PDB entry 8RTH | electron microscopy, 2.37 A resolution | chains B and D of the 12 polymer chains in the assembly

# Chain B (and D)
Protein: methylcrotonoyl-CoA carboxylase
Organism: Trypanosoma brucei
Notes: EC 6.4.1.4; chain D of this document is another copy of the same molecule, construct and numbering; everything in this record applies to it too
UniProt: Q385A6 (Q385A6_TRYB2); residues 1-612 here = UniProt positions 1-612
Amino-acid sequence (612 residues; row label = number of the first residue in the row):
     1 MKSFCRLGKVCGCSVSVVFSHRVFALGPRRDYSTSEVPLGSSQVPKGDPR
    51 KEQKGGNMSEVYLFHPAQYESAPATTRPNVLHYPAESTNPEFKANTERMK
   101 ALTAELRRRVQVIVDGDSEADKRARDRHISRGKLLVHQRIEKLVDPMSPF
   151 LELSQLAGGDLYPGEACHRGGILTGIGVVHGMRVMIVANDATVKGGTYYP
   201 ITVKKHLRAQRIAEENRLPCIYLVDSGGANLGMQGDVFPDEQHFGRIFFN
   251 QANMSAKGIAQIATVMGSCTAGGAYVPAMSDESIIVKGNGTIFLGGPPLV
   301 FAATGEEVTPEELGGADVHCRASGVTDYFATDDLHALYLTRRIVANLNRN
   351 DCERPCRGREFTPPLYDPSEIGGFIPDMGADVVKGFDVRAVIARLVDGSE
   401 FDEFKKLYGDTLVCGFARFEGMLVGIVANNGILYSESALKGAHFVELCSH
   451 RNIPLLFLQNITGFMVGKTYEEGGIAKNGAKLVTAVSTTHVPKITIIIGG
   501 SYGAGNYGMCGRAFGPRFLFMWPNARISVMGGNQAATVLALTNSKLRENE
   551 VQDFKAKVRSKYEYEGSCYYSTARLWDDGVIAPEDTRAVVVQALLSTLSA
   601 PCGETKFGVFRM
Disordered / not traced: 1-59, 602-612
Ligand contacts:
  - BTI (5-(hexahydro-2-oxo-1H-thieno[3,4-d]imidazol-6-yl)pentanal), molecule 1: L299, A302, A303
  - BTI, molecule 2: I432, T462, G463, F464, V466, N533, Q534, T537
What the authors report for this chain:
  - binding site for BTI: L299, A303, I432, T462, F464, V466, Q534
  - contacts within the chain: R183-Q592 (hydrogen bond)

# How chain B and chain D interact
Pairs across the interface (54):
  Y62(B) with G132(D), hydrogen bond (side chain-backbone); L134(D), hydrophobic; K142(D); D332(D); D333(D), hydrogen bond (side chain-backbone); L334(D)
  F64(B) with K142(D), hydrogen bond (backbone-side chain); L334(D)
  H65(B) with E141(D), hydrogen bond (side chain-backbone); K142(D), hydrogen bond (side chain-backbone); V144(D), hydrogen bond (side chain-backbone)
  P66(B) with K142(D); L334(D); L337(D), hydrophobic; Y338(D), hydrophobic; R341(D)
  E70(B) with H180(D), salt bridge; Y338(D); R341(D), salt bridge; R342(D), salt bridge
  P78(B) with Y338(D)
  N79(B) with Y338(D); R342(D)
  R354(B) with E353(D), hydrogen bond (side chain-backbone); R354(D)
  P355(B) with P355(D), hydrophobic
  D402(B) with R342(D), salt bridge; N346(D), hydrogen bond
  E403(B) with Y328(D)
  F404(B) with E282(D); D327(D); Y328(D)
  K405(B) with G324(D), hydrogen bond (side chain-backbone); D327(D), salt bridge
  L407(B) with C320(D); R321(D); F329(D), hydrophobic
  Y408(B) with C320(D); R321(D); A322(D); G324(D)
  F416(B) with N346(D)
  R418(B) with A345(D), hydrogen bond (side chain-backbone); N346(D), hydrogen bond
  L423(B) with N346(D)
  H443(B) with D281(D)
  L447(B) with E282(D)
  R451(B) with E282(D), salt bridge; N346(D), hydrogen bond (side chain-backbone); L347(D); N348(D), hydrogen bond (backbone-side chain)
  N452(B) with N348(D), hydrogen bond (backbone-side chain)
  I453(B) with N346(D); N348(D)
Interface residues without a listed pair, chain B (27 interface residues in all): L63, A67, Y69, K406
Interface residues without a listed pair, chain D (32 interface residues in all): P146, S323, T326

# Summary
27 residues of chain B face 32 of chain D across their interface; the contacts include 14 hydrogen bonds and 6
salt bridges. Among the polar pairs are E70(B)-H180(D), E70(B)-R341(D) and E70(B)-R342(D). From the paper: a
binding site for BTI at L299(B), A303(B) and I432(B) among others; contacts within the chain involving R183(B)
and Q592(B).
Both chains are methylcrotonoyl-CoA carboxylase (Trypanosoma brucei). Entry 8RTH (Trypanosoma brucei
3-methylcrotonyl-CoA carboxylase) was determined by electron microscopy.
